PDB entry 8X9Y | electron microscopy, 3.70 A resolution | chains L and O of the 18 polymer chains in the assembly

Chain L:
Name: Tri2A
Source organism: Human alphaherpesvirus 3
Sequence (256 residues; numbered 3 to 315; 57 numbers in that range are skipped by the numbering (no residue carries them; nothing is unmodelled there); the number before each row is that of its first residue):
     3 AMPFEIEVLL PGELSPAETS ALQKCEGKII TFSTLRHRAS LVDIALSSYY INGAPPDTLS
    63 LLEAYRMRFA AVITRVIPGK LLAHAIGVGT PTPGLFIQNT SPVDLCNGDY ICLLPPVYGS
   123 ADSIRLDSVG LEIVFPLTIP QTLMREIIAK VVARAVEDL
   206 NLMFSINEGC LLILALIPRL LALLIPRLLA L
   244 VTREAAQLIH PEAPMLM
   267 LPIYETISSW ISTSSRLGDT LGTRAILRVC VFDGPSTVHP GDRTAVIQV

Chain O:
Name: Tri2B
Source organism: Human alphaherpesvirus 3
Sequence (263 residues; row label = number of the first residue in the row; note: 50 numbers in that range are skipped by the numbering (no residue carries them; nothing is unmodelled there)):
     3 AMPFEIEVLL PGEISPAETS ALQKCEGKII TFSTLRHRAS LVDIALSSYY INGAPPDTLS
    63 LLEAYRMRFA AVITRVIPGK LLAHAIGVGT PTPGLFIQNT SPVDLCNGDY ICLLPPVFGS
   123 ADEIRLDSVG LEIVFPLTIP QTLMREIIAK VVARAVERTA A
   175 DVICYNGRRY ELETNLQHRD GSDAAIRTLV LNLMFSINEG TTLILTLITR LL
   266 RFPIYEAISS WISTSSRLGD TLGTRAILRV CVFDGPSTVH PGDRTAVIQV

Interface between chain L and chain O:
Pairs across the interface (67; chain L residue first):
  T36(L) - F298(O)
  R68(L) - Y112(O)
  R68(L) - Q143(O)
  R68(L) - R294(O)  hydrogen bond (backbone-side chain)
  M69(L) - C108(O)  hydrophobic
  M69(L) - N109(O)
  M69(L) - G110(O)
  M69(L) - R294(O)  hydrogen bond (backbone-side chain)
  R70(L) - R294(O)  hydrogen bond (backbone-side chain)
  F71(L) - N109(O)
  F71(L) - R294(O)
  F71(L) - V295(O)
  F71(L) - C296(O)  hydrophobic
  G89(L) - I313(O)
  V90(L) - F298(O)  hydrophobic
  V90(L) - I313(O)
  R147(L) - I277(O)
  E148(L) - Y270(O)
  A151(L) - Y270(O)
  A151(L) - I273(O)  hydrophobic
  K152(L) - Y270(O)
  V154(L) - I273(O)  hydrophobic
  A155(L) - I269(O)  hydrophobic
  V158(L) - L221(O)  hydrophobic
  L161(L) - R224(O)  hydrogen bond (backbone-side chain)
  C215(L) - I273(O)  hydrophobic
  L216(L) - I218(O)  hydrophobic
  L216(L) - I222(O)  hydrophobic
  I218(L) - W276(O)  hydrophobic
  L219(L) - G214(O)
  L219(L) - T215(O)
  L219(L) - I218(O)  hydrophobic
  L219(L) - W276(O)  hydrophobic
  A220(L) - I218(O)  hydrophobic
  P223(L) - T215(O)
  L225(L) - I211(O)
  L225(L) - N212(O)
  L225(L) - T215(O)
  L225(L) - T216(O)
  V244(L) - M208(O)
  R246(L) - M208(O)
  P257(L) - L219(O)  hydrophobic
  L259(L) - T223(O)
  L259(L) - L226(O)
  I269(L) - E159(O)
  Y270(L) - K152(O)
  Y270(L) - A155(O)  hydrophobic
  Y270(L) - R156(O)
  Y270(L) - E159(O)  hydrogen bond (backbone-side chain)
  Y270(L) - D175(O)  hydrogen bond
  S274(L) - A151(O)
  W276(L) - L207(O)  hydrophobic
  W276(L) - W276(O)  hydrophobic
  W276(L) - L283(O)  hydrophobic
  I277(L) - A151(O)  hydrophobic
  I277(L) - V154(O)  hydrophobic
  I277(L) - L283(O)  hydrophobic
  I277(L) - L287(O)  hydrophobic
  S280(L) - W276(O)
  S280(L) - S280(O)
  S281(L) - R147(O)  hydrogen bond
  R282(L) - T144(O)  hydrogen bond (side chain-backbone)
  R282(L) - E148(O)  salt bridge
  L283(L) - W276(O)
  G284(L) - S280(O)
  G284(L) - S281(O)  hydrogen bond (backbone-side chain)
  R290(L) - V315(O)
Interface residues without a listed pair, chain L (46 interface residues in all): L37, I150, A227, L228, Q250, M258, I273, S278, D285
Interface residues without a listed pair, chain O (51 interface residues in all): D111, L203, V204, L225, S274, S278, G284

Overview:
The interface between chain L and chain O involves 46 residues on one side and 51 on the other, with 9
hydrogen bonds and 1 salt bridge. Among the polar pairs are R282(L)-E148(O), R68(L)-R294(O) and
M69(L)-R294(O).
Chain L is Tri2A and chain O is Tri2B, both from Human alphaherpesvirus 3; the structure, E-hexon capsomer of
the VZV C-Capsid, was determined by electron microscopy, deposited together with 8X9W, 8X9X, 8X9Z, 8XA0, 8XA1,
8XA2 and 8XA3.
